Entry 4YA5 (X-ray diffraction, 2.50 A resolution); this record covers chains H and I of the 30 polymer chains in the assembly.

[Chain H]
Molecule: Proteasome subunit beta type-2
Organism: Saccharomyces cerevisiae (strain ATCC 204508 / S288c)
Notes: EC 3.4.25.1
UniProtKB: P25043 (PSB2_YEAST); residues 1-232 here correspond to UniProt positions 30-261 (UniProt number = residue number + 29)
Sequence (232 residues; numbered 1 to 232; the number before each row is that of its first residue):
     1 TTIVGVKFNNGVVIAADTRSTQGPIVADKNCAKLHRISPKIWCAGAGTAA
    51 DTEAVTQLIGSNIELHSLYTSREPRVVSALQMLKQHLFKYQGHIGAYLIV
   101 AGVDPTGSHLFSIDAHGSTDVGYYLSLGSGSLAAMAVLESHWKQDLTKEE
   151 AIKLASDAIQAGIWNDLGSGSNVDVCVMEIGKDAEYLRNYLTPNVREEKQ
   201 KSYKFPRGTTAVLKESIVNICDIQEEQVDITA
Disordered / not traced: 227-232
Construct notes: engineered mutation Asp114 (His143 in P25043)
Swiss-Prot annotation at these positions:
  - active site: Thr1 (Nucleophile)

[Chain I]
Molecule: Proteasome subunit beta type-3
Organism: Saccharomyces cerevisiae (strain ATCC 204508 / S288c)
Notes: EC 3.4.25.1
UniProtKB: P25451 (PSB3_YEAST); residues 0-204 here correspond to UniProt positions 1-205 (UniProt number = residue number + 1)
Sequence (205 residues; row label = number of the first residue in the row; numbering starts at 0):
     0 MSDPSSINGGIVVAMTGKDCVAIACDLRLGSQSLGVSNKFEKIFHYGHVF
    50 LGITGLATDVTTLNEMFRYKTNLYKLKEERAIEPETFTQLVSSSLYERRF
   100 GPYFVGPVVAGINSKSGKPFIAGFDLIGCIDEAKDFIVSGTASDQLFGMC
   150 ESLYEPNLEPEDLFETISQALLNAADRDALSGWGAVVYIIKKDEVVKRYL
   200 KMRQD
Disordered / not traced: 0
Swiss-Prot annotation at these positions:
  - modified residue: Ser30 (Phosphoserine)
  - cross-link: Lys69 (Glycyl lysine isopeptide (Lys-Gly) (interchain with G-Cter in ubiquitin))
Bound ions: Mg2+ site 1: Asp177, Ser180; Mg2+ site 2: Asp204 (shared with 3 residues of chain Y)

[Chain H / chain I interface]
Residue-residue contacts - 64 pairs, chain H then chain I:
  Ile25(H) - Asp143(I)
  Ile25(H) - Phe146(I)  hydrophobic
  Val26(H) - Phe146(I)
  Ala27(H) - Asp130(I)
  Ala27(H) - Phe146(I)
  Asp28(H) - Asp130(I)
  Lys29(H) - Glu150(I)  salt bridge
  Ala49(H) - Cys128(I)  hydrophobic
  Ala50(H) - Tyr95(I)
  Ala50(H) - Ile126(I)  hydrophobic
  Ala50(H) - Cys128(I)
  Asp51(H) - Tyr95(I)  hydrogen bond
  Asp51(H) - Arg98(I)  salt bridge
  Ala54(H) - Tyr95(I)
  Tyr90(H) - Phe99(I)  hydrophobic
  His93(H) - Arg98(I)
  His93(H) - Phe99(I)
  Ile94(H) - Phe99(I)  hydrophobic
  Arg196(H) - Glu150(I)  salt bridge
  Lys199(H) - Glu150(I)
  Lys199(H) - Ser151(I)
  Lys199(H) - Tyr153(I)
  Ser202(H) - Glu154(I)  hydrogen bond
  Tyr203(H) - Ser151(I)
  Tyr203(H) - Leu152(I)  hydrophobic
  Lys204(H) - Asp161(I)  salt bridge
  Phe205(H) - Leu152(I)  hydrophobic
  Phe205(H) - Glu164(I)
  Phe205(H) - Gln168(I)
  Pro206(H) - Glu164(I)
  Arg207(H) - Glu160(I)  salt bridge
  Arg207(H) - Asp161(I)  salt bridge
  Gly208(H) - Glu164(I)  hydrogen bond (backbone-side chain)
  Thr209(H) - Glu164(I)  hydrogen bond (backbone-side chain)
  Thr209(H) - Gln168(I)
  Thr210(H) - Glu164(I)  hydrogen bond
  Thr210(H) - Ser167(I)
  Thr210(H) - Gln168(I)  hydrogen bond
  Thr210(H) - Leu171(I)
  Thr210(H) - Leu199(I)
  Ala211(H) - Leu199(I)
  Ala211(H) - Lys200(I)  hydrogen bond (backbone-backbone)
  Val212(H) - Phe163(I)  hydrophobic
  Val212(H) - Tyr198(I)
  Leu213(H) - Tyr198(I)  hydrogen bond (backbone-backbone)
  Leu213(H) - Leu199(I)
  Leu213(H) - Lys200(I)
  Lys214(H) - Lys196(I)
  Lys214(H) - Arg197(I)
  Lys214(H) - Tyr198(I)  hydrogen bond (backbone-backbone)
  Glu215(H) - Lys196(I)
  Glu215(H) - Arg197(I)  salt bridge
  Ser216(H) - Val195(I)
  Ser216(H) - Lys196(I)  hydrogen bond (backbone-backbone)
  Ile217(H) - Val194(I)
  Val218(H) - His44(I)
  Val218(H) - Tyr187(I)  hydrophobic
  Val218(H) - Val194(I)  hydrogen bond (backbone-backbone)
  Val218(H) - Lys196(I)
  Asn219(H) - His44(I)
  Ile220(H) - Gly46(I)
  Ile220(H) - Phe49(I)  hydrophobic
  Ile220(H) - Val194(I)  hydrophobic
  Asp222(H) - Lys74(I)  salt bridge
Other interface residues (no listed pair), chain H (35 interface residues in all): Thr48
Other interface residues (no listed pair), chain I (37 interface residues in all): His47, Ala132, Leu157, Glu158, Thr165

[Summary]
35 residues of chain H and 37 residues of chain I are in contact, with 11 hydrogen bonds and 8 salt bridges.
Polar pairs include Lys29(H)-Glu150(I), Asp51(H)-Arg98(I) and Arg196(H)-Glu150(I). Asp177(I) and Ser180(I)
form the Mg2+ site 1. UniProt lists active-site residue Thr1(H) on chain H.
Chain H is Proteasome subunit beta type-2 and chain I is Proteasome subunit beta type-3, both from
Saccharomyces cerevisiae (strain ATCC 204508 / S288c); the structure, Yeast 20S proteasome beta2-H114D mutant
in complex with Ac-PAE-ep, was determined by X-ray diffraction (same publication as 4Y69, 4Y6A, 4Y6V, 4Y6Z,
4Y70, 4Y74 and 34 further entries).
